5WNL - chain A; structure by X-ray diffraction, 2.50 A resolution.

# Chain A
Molecule: Receptor-interacting serine/threonine-protein kinase 4
Source organism: Mus musculus
Notes: EC 2.7.11.1
Reference sequence: Q9ERK0 (RIPK4_MOUSE); residue numbers follow UniProt; this construct covers 1-342
Amino-acid sequence (342 residues; each row starts with the number of its first residue):
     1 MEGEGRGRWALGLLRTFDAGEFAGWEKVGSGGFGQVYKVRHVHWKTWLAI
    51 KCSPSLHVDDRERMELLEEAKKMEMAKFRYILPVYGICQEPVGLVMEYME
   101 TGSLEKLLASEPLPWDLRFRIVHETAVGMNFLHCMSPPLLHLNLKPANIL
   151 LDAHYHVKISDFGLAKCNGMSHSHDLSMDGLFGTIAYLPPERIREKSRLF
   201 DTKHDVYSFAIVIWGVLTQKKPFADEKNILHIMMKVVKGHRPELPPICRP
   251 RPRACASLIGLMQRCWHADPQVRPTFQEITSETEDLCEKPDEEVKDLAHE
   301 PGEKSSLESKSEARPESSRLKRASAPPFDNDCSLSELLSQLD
Unresolved in the structure: 1-9, 55-57, 168-181, 289-342
Sequence notes: engineered mutation Asn-143 (Asp in Q9ERK0)
Small-molecule neighbours: staurosporine (STU): Val-28, Gly-29, Ser-30, Val-36, Ala-49, Lys-51, Leu-82, Met-96, Glu-97, Tyr-98, Met-99, Glu-100, Gly-102, Ser-103, Glu-105, Ala-147, Asn-148, Leu-150, Ser-160, Asp-161
Curated features (UniProtKB/Swiss-Prot):
  - binding site (ATP): Val-28 to Val-36, Lys-51
  - site: Asp-342 (Cleavage)
  - cross-link (Glycyl lysine isopeptide (Lys-Gly)): Lys-51 (interchain with G-Cter in ubiquitin), Lys-145 (interchain with G-Cter in ubiquitin)

# Summary
Ligands of chain A: staurosporine. From UniProt: 10 ATP-binding residues.
Chain A is Receptor-interacting serine/threonine-protein kinase 4 (Mus musculus); the structure, Crystal
structure of murine receptor-interacting protein 4 (Ripk4) D143N bound to staurosporine, was determined by
X-ray diffraction, deposited together with 5WNI, 5WNJ, 5WNK and 5WNM.
